8APD - chains B1 and F1 of the 42 polymer chains in the assembly; structure by electron microscopy, 3.70 A resolution.

# Chain B1
Name: ATP synthase subunit alpha, mitochondrial
Organism: Trypanosoma brucei brucei
UniProt: Q9GS23 (ATPA_TRYBB); numbering as in UniProt (aligned over 1-584)
Sequence (584 residues; each row starts with the number of its first residue):
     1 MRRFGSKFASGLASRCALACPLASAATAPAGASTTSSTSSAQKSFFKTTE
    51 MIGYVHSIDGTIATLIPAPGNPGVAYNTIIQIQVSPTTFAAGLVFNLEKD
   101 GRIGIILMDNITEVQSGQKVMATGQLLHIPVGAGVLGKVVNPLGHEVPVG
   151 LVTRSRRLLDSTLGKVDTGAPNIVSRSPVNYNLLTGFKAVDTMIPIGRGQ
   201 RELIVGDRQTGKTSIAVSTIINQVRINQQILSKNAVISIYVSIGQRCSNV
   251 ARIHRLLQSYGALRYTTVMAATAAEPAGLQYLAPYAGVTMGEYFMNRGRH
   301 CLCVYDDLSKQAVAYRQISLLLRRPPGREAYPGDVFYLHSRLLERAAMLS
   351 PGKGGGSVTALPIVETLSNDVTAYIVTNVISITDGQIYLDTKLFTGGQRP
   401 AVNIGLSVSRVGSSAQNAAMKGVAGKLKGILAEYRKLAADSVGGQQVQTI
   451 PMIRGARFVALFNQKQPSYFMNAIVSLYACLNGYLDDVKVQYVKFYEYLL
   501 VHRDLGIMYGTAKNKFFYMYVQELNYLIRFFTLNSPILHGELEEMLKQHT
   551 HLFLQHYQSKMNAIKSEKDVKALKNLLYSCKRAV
Unresolved in the structure: 1-45, 152-160, 439-445
UniProt features mapped onto this chain:
  - binding site (ATP): D207 to S214, Q464
  - site: L159, D160 (Cleavage), S407 (Required for activity)
Metal / ion sites: Mg2+: T213 (together with ATP)
Ligand contacts:
  - ATP (adenosine-5'-triphosphate), molecule 1: D207, R208, Q209, T210, G211, K212, T213, S214, Q245, E365, F394, R399, P400, Q464, K465
  - ATP, molecule 2: I380, S381, V408, R410

# Chain F1
Name: ATP synthase subunit beta, mitochondrial
Organism: Trypanosoma brucei brucei
Notes: EC 7.1.2.2
UniProt: Q9GPE9 (ATPB_TRYBB); residues 1-519 here = UniProt positions 1-519
Sequence (519 residues; row label = number of the first residue in the row):
     1 MLTRFRSAVLRGAVSITGARAASTAPVADHKGRVGHVSQVIGAVVDVHFA
    51 DGVPPVLTALDVVDKLGRDEPLTLEIVQHLDAHTGRCIAMQTTDLLKLKA
   101 KVVSTGGNISVPVGRETLGRIFNVLGDAIDQRGPVGEKLRMPIHAVAPKL
   151 ADQAAEDAVLTTGIKVIDLILPYCKGGKIGLFGGAGVGKTVIIMELINNV
   201 AKGHGGFSVFAGVGERTREGTDLYLEMMQSKVIDLKGESKCVLVYGQMNE
   251 PPGARARVAQSALTMAEYFRDVEGQDVLLFIDNIFRFTQANSEVSALLGR
   301 IPAAVGYQPTLAEDLGQLQERITSTTKGSITSVQAVYVPADDITDPAPAT
   351 TFSHLDATTVLDRAVAESGIYPAVNPLECASRIMDPDVISVDHYNVAQDV
   401 VQMLTKYRELQDIIAVLGIDELSEEDKLIVDRARKLVKFLSQPFQVAEVF
   451 TGMTGHYVQLDDTIDSFSGLLMGTYDQVPEMAFYMVGGINSVLEKAKKMA
   501 EEAAELEKMRRARVAQASS
Unresolved in the structure: 1-25, 515-519
UniProt features mapped onto this chain:
  - binding site (ATP): G184 to V191, R216
Metal / ion sites: Mg2+: T190 (together with ATP)
Ligand contacts:
  - ATP (adenosine-5'-triphosphate), molecule 1: G184, A185, G186, V187, G188, K189, T190, V191, E215, R216, Y337, Y371, F444, A447, F450, T451
  - ATP, molecule 2: S381, R382, M384

# Chain B1 / chain F1 interface
Residue-residue contacts (78):
  P72(B1) - K97(F1)
  G73(B1) - K97(F1)
  A75(B1) - L96(F1)
  A75(B1) - K97(F1)
  Y76(B1) - V40(F1)  hydrophobic
  Y76(B1) - G42(F1)  hydrogen bond (side chain-backbone)
  Y76(B1) - T93(F1)
  Y76(B1) - L95(F1)  hydrogen bond (backbone-backbone)
  Y76(B1) - L96(F1)  hydrogen bond (backbone-backbone)
  N77(B1) - D94(F1)  hydrogen bond
  T78(B1) - L95(F1)
  N96(B1) - V40(F1)
  N96(B1) - I41(F1)
  L97(B1) - Q39(F1)
  L97(B1) - V40(F1)  hydrogen bond (backbone-backbone)
  L97(B1) - L96(F1)
  E98(B1) - L98(F1)
  K99(B1) - S38(F1)
  K99(B1) - Q39(F1)
  K99(B1) - T84(F1)
  L126(B1) - L95(F1)  hydrophobic
  P171(B1) - T217(F1)
  I173(B1) - G220(F1)
  I173(B1) - T221(F1)  hydrogen bond (backbone-side chain)
  V174(B1) - I129(F1)
  V174(B1) - Q131(F1)
  R176(B1) - T217(F1)
  P178(B1) - L225(F1)  hydrophobic
  R201(B1) - R216(F1)
  P325(B1) - A296(F1)  hydrophobic
  P325(B1) - P302(F1)  hydrophobic
  P326(B1) - V305(F1)
  P326(B1) - G306(F1)
  G327(B1) - V305(F1)
  R328(B1) - V305(F1)
  R328(B1) - P339(F1)
  R328(B1) - D342(F1)  salt bridge
  R328(B1) - D345(F1)  salt bridge
  G333(B1) - Q289(F1)
  G333(B1) - E293(F1)
  D334(B1) - E293(F1)
  F336(B1) - R286(F1)
  F336(B1) - Q289(F1)
  Y337(B1) - M248(F1)
  Y337(B1) - N249(F1)
  Y337(B1) - E250(F1)
  Y337(B1) - P251(F1)
  Y337(B1) - R255(F1)
  Y337(B1) - E293(F1)
  S340(B1) - M248(F1)
  E344(B1) - R216(F1)
  E344(B1) - T217(F1)  hydrogen bond
  E344(B1) - M248(F1)
  E344(B1) - N249(F1)
  T372(B1) - A340(F1)
  T372(B1) - D341(F1)
  T377(B1) - A185(F1)
  T377(B1) - Y337(F1)
  T377(B1) - A340(F1)
  N378(B1) - Y337(F1)
  I380(B1) - A185(F1)  hydrophobic
  I380(B1) - R216(F1)  hydrogen bond (backbone-side chain)
  S381(B1) - R216(F1)  hydrogen bond (backbone-side chain)
  S381(B1) - M248(F1)
  S381(B1) - R286(F1)  hydrogen bond
  S381(B1) - Y337(F1)
  I382(B1) - R216(F1)  hydrogen bond (backbone-side chain)
  I382(B1) - M248(F1)  hydrophobic
  T383(B1) - R216(F1)  hydrogen bond (backbone-side chain)
  D384(B1) - R216(F1)
  D384(B1) - R218(F1)  salt bridge
  S409(B1) - F450(F1)
  R410(B1) - G186(F1)
  R410(B1) - R216(F1)
  R410(B1) - F450(F1)
  S413(B1) - V449(F1)
  K428(B1) - V449(F1)  hydrogen bond (side chain-backbone)
  K428(B1) - F450(F1)  hydrogen bond (side chain-backbone)
Also at the interface, not in a pair above, chain B1 (52 interface residues in all): N71, V74, F95, G124, D167, A170, N172, S175, V371, Y374, L406, V411, V447
Also at the interface, not in a pair above, chain F1 (53 interface residues in all): K99, I121, D130, G214, E215, Y245, R363, E367, T451, G452, R510

# Overview
52 residues of chain B1 and 53 residues of chain F1 are in contact, with 14 hydrogen bonds and 3 salt bridges.
Among the polar pairs are R328(B1)-D342(F1), R328(B1)-D345(F1) and D384(B1)-R218(F1). One ATP molecule is
bound between chain B1 and chain F1.
Chain B1 is ATP synthase subunit alpha, mitochondrial and chain F1 is ATP synthase subunit beta,
mitochondrial, both from Trypanosoma brucei brucei; the structure, rotational state 1d of the Trypanosoma
brucei mitochondrial ATP synthase dimer, was determined by electron microscopy (same publication as 8AP6,
8AP7, 8AP8, 8AP9, 8APA, 8APB and 7 further entries).
